Entry 5I5B (X-ray diffraction, 0.90 A resolution); this record covers chains A and B.

[Chain A]
Protein: Kappa-stichotoxin-She3a
UniProt: P29187 (K1A_STIHL); residues 1-35 here = UniProt positions 1-35
Amino-acid sequence (35 residues; row label = number of the first residue in the row):
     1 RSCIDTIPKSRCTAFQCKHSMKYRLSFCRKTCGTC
Disulfides: C3-C35, C12-C28, C17-C32
Modified residues: T13 (allo-threonine; ALO)
Metal / ion sites: lithium ion near Y23 (its only coordinating residue here)
UniProt features mapped onto this chain:
  - site: I7 (Important residue for binding Kv1.3/KCNA3), K9 (Important residue for binding Kv1.3/KCNA3), R11 (Important residue for binding Kv1.3/KCNA3), S20 (Important residue for binding Kv1.3/KCNA3), M21 (Important residue for binding Kv1.3/KCNA3), K22 (Key residue for binding both Kv1.2/KCNA2 and Kv1.3/KCNA3 (occludes the channel pore like a cork in a bottle)), Y23 (Important residue for binding Kv1.3/KCNA3), F27 (Important residue for binding Kv1.3/KCNA3)
  - mutagenesis: I7 (I7Q: 10-fold decrease in potency of inhibition of Kv1.3/KCNA3), K9 (K9Q: 10-fold decrease in potency of inhibition of Kv1.3/KCNA3), R11 (R11Q: 7.5- to 42-fold decrease in potency of inhibition of Kv1.3/KCNA3), Q16 (Q16K: 6.6-fold increase in selectivity for Kv1.3/KCNA3 over Kv1.1/KCNA1, which is marked by a 2.6-fold and 117-fold decrease in potency of inhibition of Kv1.3/KCNA3 and Kv1.1/KCNA1, respectively), S20 (S20A: 20-fold decrease in potency of inhibition of Kv1.3/KCNA3, and 80-fold decrease in potency of inhibition of KCa3.1/KCNN4 ...), M21 (M21Q: More than 25-fold decrease in potency of inhibition of Kv1.3/KCNA3), K22 (K22Q/R: More than 25-fold decrease in potency of inhibition of Kv1.3/KCNA3), Y23 (Y23Q/R: More than 25-fold decrease in potency of inhibition of Kv1.3/KCNA3), F27 (F27Q/R: More than 25-fold decrease in potency of inhibition of Kv1.3/KCNA3)

[Chain B]
Protein: D-ShK
Amino-acid sequence (35 residues; numbered 1 to 35; the number before each row is that of its first residue):
     1 RSCIDTIPKSRCTAFQCKHSMKYRLSFCRKTCGTC
Disulfides: C3-C35, C12-C28, C17-C32
Modified residues: R1, R11, R24, R29 (D-arginine; DAR); S2, S10, S20, S26 (D-serine; DSN); C3, C12, C17, C28, C32, C35 (D-cysteine; DCY); I4, I7 (D-isoleucine; DIL); D5 (D-aspartic acid; DAS); T6, T13, T31, T34 (D-threonine; DTH); P8 (D-proline; DPR); K9, K18, K22, K30 (D-lysine; DLY); A14 (D-alanine; DAL); F15, F27 (D-phenylalanine; DPN); Q16 (D-glutamine; DGN); H19 (D-histidine; DHI); M21 (D-methionine; MED); Y23 (D-tyrosine; DTY); L25 (D-leucine; DLE)

[Chain A / chain B interface]
Contacting residue pairs (10):
  R1(A) with C12(B), hydrogen bond (side chain-backbone); T13(B); A14(B); C17(B); T31(B)
  K9(A) with C35(B), hydrogen bond (side chain-backbone)
  K30(A) with K30(B); T31(B), hydrogen bond (side chain-backbone)
  T31(A) with K30(B)
  C35(A) with K9(B)
Also at the interface, not in a pair above, chain A (6 interface residues in all): G33
Also at the interface, not in a pair above, chain B (9 interface residues in all): G33

[Overview]
Chain A and chain B form an interface of 6 and 9 residues respectively; the contacts include 3 hydrogen bonds.
Among the polar pairs are R1(A)-C12(B), K9(A)-C35(B) and K30(A)-T31(B). From UniProt: 9 mutagenesis sites on
chain A.
Chain A is Kappa-stichotoxin-She3a and chain B is D-ShK; the structure, quasi racemic structure of
allo-Thr13-ShK and D-ShK, was determined by X-ray diffraction (same publication as 5I5A and 5I5C).
